Entry 7YP1 (electron microscopy, 3.54 A resolution); this record covers chains B and G of the 4 polymer chains in the assembly.

[Chain B]
Name: EBV gL
Source organism: Human gammaherpesvirus 4
Sequence (80 residues; each row starts with the number of its first residue; note: 8 numbers in that range are skipped by the numbering (no residue carries them; nothing is unmodelled there)):
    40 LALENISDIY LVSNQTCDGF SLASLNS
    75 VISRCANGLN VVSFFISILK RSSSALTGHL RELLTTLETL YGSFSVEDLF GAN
Disordered / not traced: 125-127
Reported in the primary citation:
  - conformationally variable residues (loop rearrangement): Val51 to Ser60

[Chain G]
Name: 10E4 light chain
Source organism: Oryctolagus cuniculus
Sequence (113 residues; numbered 1 to 111 plus 2 insertion-coded residues; the number before each row is that of its first residue):
     1 DLVMTQTPAS VEAGVGGTVT INCQASENIG SRLAWYQQKP GQPPKLLIYR ASTLESGVPS
    61 RFKGSGSGTE FTLTISDLEC ADAATYYCQC TYGVS
   95A I
   95Z T
    96 INYGNDFGGG TEVVVK
Disulfides: Cys23-Cys88

[How chain B and chain G interact]
Contacting residue pairs (14):
  Lys94(B) - Ile95A(G)
  Lys94(B) - Thr95Z(G)
  Glu106(B) - Gly30(G)
  Glu106(B) - Arg32(G)  salt bridge
  Glu106(B) - Arg50(G)  salt bridge
  Thr109(B) - Arg32(G)
  Thr109(B) - Tyr92(G)  hydrogen bond
  Thr109(B) - Ser95(G)
  Thr110(B) - Arg32(G)
  Glu112(B) - Ser95(G)
  Glu112(B) - Ile95A(G)  hydrogen bond (side chain-backbone)
  Glu112(B) - Thr95Z(G)  hydrogen bond (side chain-backbone)
  Thr113(B) - Val94(G)  hydrogen bond (side chain-backbone)
  Thr113(B) - Ser95(G)
Interface residues without a listed pair, chain B (8 interface residues in all): Arg105, Leu108
Interface residues without a listed pair, chain G (9 interface residues in all): Ile96
From the paper, about this interface:
  - epitope / paratope residues, chain B: Leu104(B)

[Summary]
8 residues of chain B and 9 residues of chain G are in contact, with 4 hydrogen bonds and 2 salt bridges.
Polar contacts include Glu106(B)-Arg32(G), Glu106(B)-Arg50(G) and Thr109(B)-Tyr92(G). From the paper: the
epitope/paratope residue Leu104(B); conformational variability at Val51(B).
Chain B is EBV gL (Human gammaherpesvirus 4) and chain G is 10E4 light chain (Oryctolagus cuniculus); the
structure, Cryo-EM structure of EBV gHgL-gp42 in complex with mAb 10E4 (localized refinement), was determined
by electron microscopy, deposited together with 7YOY.
